PDB entry 1I10 | X-ray diffraction, 2.30 A resolution | chains A and D of the 4 polymer chains in the assembly

== Chain A (and D) ==
Protein: L-lactate dehydrogenase M chain
Source organism: Homo sapiens
Notes: EC 1.1.1.27; chain D of this document is another copy of the same molecule, construct and numbering; everything in this record applies to it too
UniProt: P00338 (LDHA_HUMAN); residues 1-331 here = UniProt positions 1-331
Amino-acid sequence (331 residues; row label = number of the first residue in the row):
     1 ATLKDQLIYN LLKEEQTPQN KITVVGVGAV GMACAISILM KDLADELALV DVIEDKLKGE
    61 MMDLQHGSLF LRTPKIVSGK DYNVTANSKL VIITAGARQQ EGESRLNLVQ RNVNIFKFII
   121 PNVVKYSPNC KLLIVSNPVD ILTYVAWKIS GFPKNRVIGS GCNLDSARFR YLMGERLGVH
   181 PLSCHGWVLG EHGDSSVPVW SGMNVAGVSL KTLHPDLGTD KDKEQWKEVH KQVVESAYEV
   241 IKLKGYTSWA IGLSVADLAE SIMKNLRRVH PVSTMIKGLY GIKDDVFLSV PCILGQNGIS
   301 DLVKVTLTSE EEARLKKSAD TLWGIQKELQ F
Small-molecule neighbours:
  - NADH (NAI; 1,4-dihydronicotinamide adenine dinucleotide): Val25, Gly26, Val27, Gly28, Ala29, Val30, Gly31, Asp51, Val52, Ile53, Lys56, Tyr82, Thr94, Ala95, Gly96, Ala97, Arg98, Gln99, Leu108, Asn112, Ile115, Ile119, Val135, Ser136, Asn137, Val139, Ser160, Leu164, His192, Tyr246, Thr247, Ile251
  - oxamic acid (OXM): Gln99, Arg105, Asn137, Leu164, Arg168, His192, Ala237, Ile241, Thr247

== Interface between chain A and chain D ==
Pairs across the interface (56):
  Asp5(A) - Lys304(D)  hydrogen bond (backbone-side chain)
  Gln6(A) - Lys304(D)
  Leu7(A) - Leu302(D)
  Leu7(A) - Val303(D)
  Leu7(A) - Lys304(D)  hydrogen bond (backbone-backbone)
  Ile8(A) - Asp301(D)
  Ile8(A) - Leu302(D)
  Tyr9(A) - Asp301(D)
  Tyr9(A) - Leu302(D)  hydrogen bond (backbone-backbone)
  Tyr9(A) - Lys304(D)
  Asn10(A) - Ser300(D)
  Asn10(A) - Asp301(D)  hydrogen bond
  Leu11(A) - Lys154(D)
  Leu11(A) - Ile299(D)
  Leu11(A) - Ser300(D)  hydrogen bond (backbone-backbone)
  Leu11(A) - Asp301(D)
  Leu12(A) - Asn155(D)
  Leu12(A) - Asn297(D)
  Leu12(A) - Ser300(D)  hydrogen bond (backbone-backbone)
  Glu15(A) - Asn297(D)
  Thr17(A) - Gln296(D)
  Gln19(A) - Gln296(D)  hydrogen bond
  Asn20(A) - Asn20(D)  hydrogen bond
  Asp42(A) - Lys264(D)  salt bridge
  Arg72(A) - Leu266(D)
  Pro74(A) - Asn265(D)
  Asn155(A) - Leu12(D)
  Glu260(A) - Arg72(D)
  Lys264(A) - Asp42(D)  hydrogen bond (side chain-backbone)
  Lys264(A) - Arg72(D)
  Lys264(A) - Pro74(D)
  Asn265(A) - Pro74(D)
  Leu266(A) - Arg72(D)
  Arg268(A) - Arg72(D)
  Gln296(A) - Glu15(D)
  Gln296(A) - Gln16(D)  hydrogen bond (side chain-backbone)
  Gln296(A) - Thr17(D)
  Asn297(A) - Leu12(D)
  Asn297(A) - Glu15(D)
  Ser300(A) - Asn10(D)
  Ser300(A) - Leu11(D)  hydrogen bond (backbone-backbone)
  Ser300(A) - Leu12(D)
  Asp301(A) - Ile8(D)
  Asp301(A) - Tyr9(D)
  Asp301(A) - Asn10(D)  hydrogen bond
  Asp301(A) - Leu11(D)
  Leu302(A) - Leu7(D)
  Leu302(A) - Ile8(D)
  Leu302(A) - Tyr9(D)  hydrogen bond (backbone-backbone)
  Leu302(A) - Leu11(D)  hydrophobic
  Val303(A) - Leu7(D)
  Lys304(A) - Asp5(D)  hydrogen bond (side chain-backbone)
  Lys304(A) - Gln6(D)
  Lys304(A) - Leu7(D)  hydrogen bond (backbone-backbone)
  Lys304(A) - Ile8(D)
  Lys304(A) - Tyr9(D)
Other interface residues (no listed pair), chain A (32 interface residues in all): Asp45, Lys154, Ile293, Ile299
Other interface residues (no listed pair), chain D (31 interface residues in all): Gln19, Asp45, Ile293

== Summary ==
32 residues of chain A face 31 of chain D across their interface; the contacts include 15 hydrogen bonds and 1
salt bridge. Polar contacts include Asp42(A)-Lys264(D), Asp5(A)-Lys304(D) and Asn10(A)-Asp301(D). Bound to
chain A: NADH and oxamic acid.
Both chains are L-lactate dehydrogenase M chain (Homo sapiens). Entry 1I10 (Human muscle L-lactate
dehydrogenase M chain, ternary complex with NADH and oxamate) was determined by X-ray diffraction (same
publication as 1I0Z).
